5LQX - chains G and H of the 30 polymer chains in the assembly; structure by electron microscopy, 7.90 A resolution (low resolution: residue-level contacts below are approximate; hydrogen-bond / salt-bridge calls are withheld).

== Chain G ==
Protein: ATP synthase gamma subunit
Source organism: Ogataea angusta
Amino-acid sequence (269 residues; numbered 1 to 269; the number before each row is that of its first residue):
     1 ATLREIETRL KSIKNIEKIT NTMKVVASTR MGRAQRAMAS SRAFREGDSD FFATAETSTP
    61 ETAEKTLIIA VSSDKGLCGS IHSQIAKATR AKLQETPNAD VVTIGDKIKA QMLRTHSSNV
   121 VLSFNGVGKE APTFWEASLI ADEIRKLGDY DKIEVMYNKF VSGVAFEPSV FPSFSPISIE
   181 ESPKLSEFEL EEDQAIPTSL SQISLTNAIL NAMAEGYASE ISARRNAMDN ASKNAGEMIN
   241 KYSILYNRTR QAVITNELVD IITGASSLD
Disordered / not traced: 268-269

== Chain H ==
Protein: ATP synthase delta subunit
Source organism: Ogataea angusta
Amino-acid sequence (138 residues; each row starts with the number of its first residue):
     2 AEAVNPDVLK VSLVAPHQAI FTNKEVSQVN LPASSGEMGV LANHVPTVEE LAPGVVEVIE
    62 SSGTASKYFV SGGFASILPG SKLSISTVEA HPLDAFSSEN IKSLLAEAQK NASSADETVA
   122 AEAAIEIEVL EALQAAVH
Disordered / not traced: 2-10, 139

== Chain G / chain H interface ==
Residue-residue contacts (6; chain G residue first):
  S40(G) with H18(H)
  A43(G) with V15(H)
  D48(G) with S87(H)
  E187(G) with P47(H)
  F188(G) with V49(H)
  E189(G) with V49(H)
Interface residues without a listed pair, chain G (8 interface residues in all): F44, G47
Interface residues without a listed pair, chain H (10 interface residues in all): A16, P17, T48, E50, S85

== Overview ==
Chain G and chain H form an interface of 8 and 10 residues respectively.
Here chain G is ATP synthase gamma subunit and chain H is ATP synthase delta subunit, both from Ogataea
angusta. Entry 5LQX (Structure of F-ATPase from Pichia angusta, state3) was determined by electron microscopy
(same publication as 5LQY and 5LQZ).
